PDB entry 6ICT | X-ray diffraction, 1.95 A resolution | chains A and E

Chain A:
Molecule: Histone-lysine N-methyltransferase setd3
From: Homo sapiens
Notes: EC 2.1.1.43
UniProtKB: Q86TU7 (SETD3_HUMAN); residues 1-503 here = UniProt positions 1-503
Chain sequence (504 residues; row label = number of the first residue in the row; numbering starts at 0):
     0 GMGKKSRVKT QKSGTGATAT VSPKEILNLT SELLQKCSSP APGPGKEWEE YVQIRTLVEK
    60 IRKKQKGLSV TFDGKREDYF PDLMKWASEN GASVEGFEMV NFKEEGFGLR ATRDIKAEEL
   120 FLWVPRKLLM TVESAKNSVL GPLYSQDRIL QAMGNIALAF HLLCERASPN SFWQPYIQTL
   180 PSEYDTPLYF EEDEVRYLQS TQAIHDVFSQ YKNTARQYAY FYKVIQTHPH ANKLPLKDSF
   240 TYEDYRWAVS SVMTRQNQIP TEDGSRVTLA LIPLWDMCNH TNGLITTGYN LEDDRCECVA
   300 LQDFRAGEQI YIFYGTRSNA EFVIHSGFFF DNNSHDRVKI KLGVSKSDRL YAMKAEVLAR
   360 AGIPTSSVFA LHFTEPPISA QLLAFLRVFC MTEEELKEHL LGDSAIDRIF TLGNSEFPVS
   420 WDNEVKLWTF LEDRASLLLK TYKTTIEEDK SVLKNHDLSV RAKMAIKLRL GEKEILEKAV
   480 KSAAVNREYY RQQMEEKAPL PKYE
Disordered / not traced: 0-21, 42-43, 502-503
Differences from the reference sequence: expression tag (0)
UniProt features mapped onto this chain:
  - binding site (S-adenosyl-L-methionine): Arg75, Glu104 to Phe106, Arg254, Asp275 to His279, Ser325 to Phe327
Ligand contacts: S-adenosylhomocysteine (SAH): Arg75, Glu103, Glu104, Gly105, Phe106, Pro180, Thr253, Arg254, Asp275, Met276, Cys277, Asn278, His279, Tyr313, Ser325, Gly326, Phe327, Phe329
What the authors report for this chain:
  - binding site for S-adenosylhomocysteine: Arg75, Glu104, Phe106, Arg254, Asn278, His279, Tyr313, Ser325, Phe327
  - mutagenesis - R215A, N256A, Y313F, R316A: decreased catalytic activity with Actin, cytoplasmic 1 (chain E)
  - mutagenesis - N256Q: unchanged catalytic activity on beta-actin
  - mutagenesis - R75A, N256D, N278A: decreased catalytic activity on beta-actin
  - catalytic residues: Asn256, Tyr313
  - specificity-determining residues: Asn256 (proposed by the authors, not directly observed)
  - mutagenesis - Y313F (58-fold): decreased catalytic activity on AdoMet
  - mutagenesis - R215A, R316A: decreased catalytic activity on beta-actin protein

Chain E:
Molecule: Actin, cytoplasmic 1
From: Homo sapiens
UniProtKB: P60709 (ACTB_HUMAN); numbering as in UniProt (aligned over 66-88)
Chain sequence (23 residues; each row starts with the number of its first residue):
    66 TLKYPIEHGI VTNWDDMEKI WHH
Disordered / not traced: 66, 86-88
Modified / non-standard residues: His73 (4-methyl-histidine; HIC)
UniProt features mapped onto this chain:
  - modified residue: His73 (Tele-methylhistidine), Lys84 (N6-methyllysine)
What the authors report for this chain:
  - post-translational modification sites: His73
  - conformationally variable residues (side-chain flip): His73
  - binding site for S-adenosylhomocysteine: His73

Chain A / chain E interface:
Pairs across the interface (57; chain A residue first):
  Ser37(A) - Met82(E)
  Ala151(A) - Lys84(E)  hydrogen bond (backbone-side chain)
  Met152(A) - Asn78(E)
  Met152(A) - Trp79(E)
  Met152(A) - Asp80(E)
  Met152(A) - Asp81(E)
  Met152(A) - Lys84(E)
  Asn154(A) - Thr77(E)  hydrogen bond
  Asn154(A) - Asn78(E)  hydrogen bond (side chain-backbone)
  Asn154(A) - Trp79(E)
  Ile155(A) - Trp79(E)  hydrophobic
  Asn212(A) - Trp79(E)
  Asn212(A) - Asp80(E)
  Arg215(A) - Asp80(E)  salt bridge
  Arg215(A) - Asp81(E)  salt bridge
  Arg215(A) - Met82(E)
  Gln216(A) - Trp79(E)  hydrogen bond (side chain-backbone)
  Gln216(A) - Asp81(E)  hydrogen bond
  Val248(A) - Trp79(E)  hydrophobic
  Val251(A) - Trp79(E)  hydrophobic
  Met252(A) - Gly74(E)
  Thr253(A) - His73(E)
  Arg254(A) - His73(E)
  Gln255(A) - His73(E)
  Gln255(A) - Gly74(E)  hydrogen bond (backbone-backbone)
  Gln255(A) - Ile75(E)  hydrogen bond (backbone-backbone)
  Gln255(A) - Thr77(E)  hydrogen bond
  Asn256(A) - Ile71(E)
  Asn256(A) - Glu72(E)
  Asn256(A) - His73(E)
  Asn256(A) - Gly74(E)
  Gln257(A) - Ile75(E)
  Pro259(A) - Tyr69(E)  hydrophobic
  Trp274(A) - Ile71(E)  hydrophobic
  Trp274(A) - His73(E)
  Asp275(A) - His73(E)
  Ile284(A) - Ile71(E)
  Ile284(A) - Glu72(E)
  Thr286(A) - Leu67(E)
  Thr286(A) - Pro70(E)
  Thr286(A) - Ile71(E)  hydrogen bond (backbone-backbone)
  Gly287(A) - Lys68(E)
  Gly287(A) - Tyr69(E)
  Gly287(A) - Ile71(E)
  Tyr288(A) - Lys68(E)  hydrogen bond (backbone-backbone)
  Tyr288(A) - Tyr69(E)  hydrogen bond (backbone-backbone)
  Tyr288(A) - Ile71(E)
  Leu290(A) - Tyr69(E)
  Cys295(A) - Ile71(E)  hydrophobic
  Tyr313(A) - Glu72(E)
  Tyr313(A) - His73(E)  hydrogen bond (backbone-backbone)
  Arg316(A) - Glu72(E)  salt bridge
  Arg316(A) - His73(E)  hydrogen bond (side chain-backbone)
  Arg316(A) - Gly74(E)  hydrogen bond (side chain-backbone)
  Arg316(A) - Ile75(E)
  Arg316(A) - Val76(E)
  His324(A) - Val76(E)
Other interface residues (no listed pair), chain A (38 interface residues in all): Cys36, Ile148, Ile258, Leu268, Ile271, Cys277, Thr285, Ile311, Gly314, Glu320
Interface features reported in the paper:
  - residue pairs: Asn256(A)-His73(E) (hydrogen bond), Tyr313(A)-His73(E) (backbone contact), Arg316(A)-His73(E) (hydrogen bond), Asp80(E)-Arg215(A), Asp81(E)-Arg215(A)
  - hot spots on chain A (mutagenesis) - R215A, R316A (42-fold): decreased binding to another copy of this molecule
  - hot spots on chain E (mutagenesis) - Y69A, I71A, M82A: decreased binding to Histone-lysine N-methyltransferase setd3 (chain A)

Summary:
38 residues of chain A face 17 of chain E across their interface, with 14 hydrogen bonds and 3 salt bridges.
Polar pairs include Arg215(A)-Asp80(E), Arg215(A)-Asp81(E) and Arg316(A)-Glu72(E). The paper describes
hydrogen bonds between Asn256(A) and His73(E) and Arg316(A) and His73(E); a backbone contact between Tyr313(A)
and His73(E); contacts between Asp80(E) and Arg215(A) and Asp81(E) and Arg215(A). From the paper: catalytic
residues Asn256(A) and Tyr313(A); R215A, N256A and Y313F of chain A, among others, reduce catalytic activity
with Actin, cytoplasmic 1 (chain E); 11 substitutions were tested in all.
Here chain A is Histone-lysine N-methyltransferase setd3 and chain E is Actin, cytoplasmic 1, both from Homo
sapiens. Entry 6ICT (Structure of SETD3 bound to SAH and methylated actin) was determined by X-ray
diffraction.
